PDB entry 5LFA | X-ray diffraction, 2.50 A resolution | chain A

# Chain A
Protein: (6-4) photolyase
From: Agrobacterium fabrum (strain C58 / ATCC 33970)
Notes: EC 4.1.99.13
UniProt: A9CH39 (PHRB_AGRFC); residues 1-507 here = UniProt positions 1-507
Amino-acid sequence (518 residues; row label = number of the first residue in the row):
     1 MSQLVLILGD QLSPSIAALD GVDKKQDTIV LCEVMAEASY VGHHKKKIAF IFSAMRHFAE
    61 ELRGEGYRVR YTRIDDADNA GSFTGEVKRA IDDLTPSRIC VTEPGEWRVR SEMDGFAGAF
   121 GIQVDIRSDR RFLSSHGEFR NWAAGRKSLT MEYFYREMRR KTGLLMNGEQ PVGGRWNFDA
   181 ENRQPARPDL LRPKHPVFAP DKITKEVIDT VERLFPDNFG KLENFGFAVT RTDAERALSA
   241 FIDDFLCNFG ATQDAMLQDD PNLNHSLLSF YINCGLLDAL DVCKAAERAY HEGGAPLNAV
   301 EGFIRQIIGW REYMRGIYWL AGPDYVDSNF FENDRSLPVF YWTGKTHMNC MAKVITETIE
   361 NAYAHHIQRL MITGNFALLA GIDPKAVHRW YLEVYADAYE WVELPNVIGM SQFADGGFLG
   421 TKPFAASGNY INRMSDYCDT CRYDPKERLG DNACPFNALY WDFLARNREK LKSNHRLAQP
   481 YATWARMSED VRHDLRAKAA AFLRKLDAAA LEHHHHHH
Disordered / not traced: 1, 180-191, 514-518
Differences from the reference sequence: engineered mutation Phe-424 (Tyr in A9CH39); expression tag (508-518)
Curated features (UniProtKB/Swiss-Prot):
  - binding site (6,7-dimethyl-8-(1-D-ribityl)lumazine): Gly-9, Asp-10, Cys-32 to Tyr-40, Gly-105
  - binding site (FAD): His-265 to Ser-269, Asn-273, Tyr-363 to His-366, Asp-397, Asn-406
  - binding site ([4Fe-4S] cluster): Cys-350, Cys-438, Cys-441, Cys-454
Metal / ion sites: 4Fe-4S cluster Fe: Cys-350, Cys-438, Cys-441, Cys-454
Ligand contacts:
  - 6,7-dimethyl-8-(1'-D-ribityl) lumazine (DLZ; 1-deoxy-1-(6,7-dimethyl-2,4-dioxo-3,4-dihydropteridin-8(2H)-yl)-D-ribitol): Leu-8, Gly-9, Asp-10, Cys-32, Glu-33, Val-34, Glu-37, Ala-38, Tyr-40, His-43, Lys-47, Ile-48, Ile-51, Phe-52, Met-55, Phe-83, Pro-104, Gly-105, Glu-106, Arg-108, Val-109, Tyr-399
  - FAD (flavin-adenine dinucleotide): Phe-249, His-265, Ser-266, Leu-267, Leu-268, Ser-269, Ile-272, Asn-273, Phe-303, Gln-306, Ile-307, Trp-310, Arg-311, Met-314, Tyr-363, Ala-364, His-365, His-366, Arg-369, Leu-370, Tyr-391, Asp-397, Ala-398, Tyr-399, Val-402, Glu-403, Asn-406, Val-407, Met-410, Ser-411
  - 4Fe-4S cluster (SF4): Met-348, Asn-349, Cys-350, Gly-428, Ile-431, Tyr-437, Cys-438, Cys-441, Tyr-443, Pro-445, Cys-454, Pro-455, Phe-456

# Summary
Ligands of chain A: flavin-adenine dinucleotide, 6,7-dimethyl-8-(1'-D-ribityl) lumazine and 4Fe-4S cluster.
The 4Fe-4S cluster Fe site is built by Cys-350, Cys-438, Cys-441 and Cys-454. From UniProt: 12 residues
binding 6,7-dimethyl-8-(1-D-ribityl)lumazine, 12 FAD-binding residues and 4 [4Fe-4S] cluster-binding residues.
Chain A is (6-4) photolyase (Agrobacterium fabrum (strain C58 / ATCC 33970)); the structure, Crystal structure
of iron-sulfur cluster containing bacterial (6-4) photolyase PhrB - Y424F mutant with impaired DNA ..., was
determined by X-ray diffraction (same publication as 5KCM).
